PDB entry 2WSF | X-ray diffraction, 3.48 A resolution | chains A and F of the 18 polymer chains in the assembly

== Chain A ==
Molecule: Photosystem I P700 chlorophyll A apoprotein A1
From: Pisum sativum
UniProtKB: P05310 (PSAA_PEA); residues 1-758 here = UniProt positions 1-758
Sequence (758 residues; numbered 1 to 758; the number before each row is that of its first residue):
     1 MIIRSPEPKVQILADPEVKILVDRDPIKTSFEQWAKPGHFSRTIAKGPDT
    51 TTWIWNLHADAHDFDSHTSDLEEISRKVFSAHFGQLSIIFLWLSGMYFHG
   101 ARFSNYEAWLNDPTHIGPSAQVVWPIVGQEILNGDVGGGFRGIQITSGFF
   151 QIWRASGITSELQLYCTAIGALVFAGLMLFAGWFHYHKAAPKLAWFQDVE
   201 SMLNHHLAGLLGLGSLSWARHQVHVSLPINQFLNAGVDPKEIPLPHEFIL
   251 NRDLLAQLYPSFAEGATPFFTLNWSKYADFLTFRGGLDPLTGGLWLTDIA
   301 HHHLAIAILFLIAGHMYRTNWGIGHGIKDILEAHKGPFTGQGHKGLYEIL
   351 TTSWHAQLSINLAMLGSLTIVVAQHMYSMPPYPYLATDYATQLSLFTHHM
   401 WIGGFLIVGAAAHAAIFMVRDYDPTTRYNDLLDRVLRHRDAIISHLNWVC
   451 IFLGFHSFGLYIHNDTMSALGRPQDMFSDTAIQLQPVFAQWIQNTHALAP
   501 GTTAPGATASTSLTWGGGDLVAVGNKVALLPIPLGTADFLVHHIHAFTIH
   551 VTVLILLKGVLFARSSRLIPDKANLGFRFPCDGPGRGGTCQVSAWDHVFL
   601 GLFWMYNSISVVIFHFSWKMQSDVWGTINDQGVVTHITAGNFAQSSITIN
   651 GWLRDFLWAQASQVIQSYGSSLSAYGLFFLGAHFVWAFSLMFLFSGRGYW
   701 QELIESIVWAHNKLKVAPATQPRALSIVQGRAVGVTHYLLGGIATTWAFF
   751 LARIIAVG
Disordered / not traced: 1-20, 319-326
Metal / ion sites: chlorophyll a Mg site 1 near Gln121 (its only coordinating residue here); chlorophyll a Mg site 2 near Tyr317 (its only coordinating residue here); chlorophyll a Mg site 3 near Thr503 (its only coordinating residue here); 4Fe-4S cluster Fe: Cys581, Cys590 (shared with 2 residues of chain B)
Residues lining bound ligands:
  - beta-carotene (BCR), molecule 1: Tyr97, Thr167, Gly170, Ala171, Leu213, Leu216, Ser217
  - beta-carotene (BCR), molecule 2: Leu346, Leu350, Ala356, Ser359, Ile360, Ala414, Leu432
  - beta-carotene (BCR), molecule 3: Phe678, Gly681, Ala682, Phe684, Leu740, Ile743, Ala744, Trp747
  - chlorophyll a (CLA), molecule 1: Glu32, Trp34, His67, Lys77, Ser80, Ala81, Ile88, Leu179, Gly182, Trp183, Tyr186, His187
  - chlorophyll a (CLA), molecule 2: Thr51, Ile54, Trp55, Ile704, Ile707, Val708, His711, Val716, Ala717, Pro722, Arg723
  - chlorophyll a (CLA), molecule 3: Ile54, Leu57, His58
  - chlorophyll a (CLA), molecule 4: Trp55, Phe684, Val685, Phe688, Met691, Phe692, Leu725, Gln729, Ala732, Val733, Thr736, His737, Leu740
  - chlorophyll a (CLA), molecule 5: Leu57, His58, Ala61, His62, Lys77, Ala81, Gly84, Gln85, His187
  - chlorophyll a (CLA), molecule 6: His58, Ala59, Asp60, Ala61, His62, Asp63, His355, Leu358, Leu362, Phe405, Leu406, Val408, Gly409, Ala412, His413, Ile416, Phe577, Arg578, Trp595, Leu602, Thr736, Leu740
  - chlorophyll a (CLA), molecule 7: His62, Phe64, Lys77, Val78, Ala81, His82, Gln85, Leu86, Ile89, Phe90, Leu93, Trp354, His355, Gln357, Leu358, Asn361, Leu362, Leu365
  - chlorophyll a (CLA), molecule 8: His62, Gln85, Ile88, Ile89, Trp92, Leu365, Phe405, Leu406
  - chlorophyll a (CLA), molecule 9: Phe79, Phe83, Leu177, Phe180, Ala181, Phe184, Lys188, Trp195
  - chlorophyll a (CLA), molecule 10: Phe79, His82, Phe83, Leu86, Phe90, Met178, Trp195, Ser201, Met202, His205, His206, Gly209, Leu210
  - chlorophyll a (CLA), molecule 11: Leu91, Trp92, Leu93, Ser94, Gly95, Met96, Phe98, His99, Phe103, Gln121, Val122, Val123, Trp124
  - chlorophyll a (CLA), molecule 12: Trp92, Gly95, Met96, His99, Ala120, Gln121, Leu132, Ile143, Gln144, Ile145, Thr146, Ser147, Leu672, Ala674, Tyr675, Phe678
  - chlorophyll a (CLA), molecule 13: Trp92, Met96, Thr146, Ser147, Ser394, Leu395, Thr397, His398, Trp401, Phe405, Phe678, Ile743, Trp747
  - chlorophyll a (CLA), molecule 14: Leu93, Ser147, Gly148, Phe149, Ile152, Leu365, Leu368, Thr369, Val372, Met376, Tyr382, Leu385, Leu395, His398, His399, Ile402
  - chlorophyll a (CLA), molecule 15: Gln121, Val122, Val123, Trp124, Ile126, Val127, Gly128, Gln129, Leu132, Ala674, Leu677, Phe678
  - chlorophyll a (CLA), molecule 16: Trp195, Ser201, His205
  - chlorophyll a (CLA), molecule 17: Met202, Leu203, His206, Leu350, Gln357, Ile360, Asn361, Met364, Leu365
  - chlorophyll a (CLA), molecule 18: Leu203, Leu207, Leu309, Phe310, Ala313, Met316, Ile330, Leu331, Ile360, Met364
  - chlorophyll a (CLA), molecule 19: Leu210, Leu211, Gly214, Ser215, Trp218, Gln222, Ile299, His302, His303, Ile306, Phe310, Leu368, Val372, Pro381, Tyr382
  - chlorophyll a (CLA), molecule 20: Leu216, Ala219, Arg220, His224, Ile249, Leu250, Arg252, Leu304
  - chlorophyll a (CLA), molecule 21: Ser217, Trp218, Arg220, His221
  - chlorophyll a (CLA), molecule 22: Ala278, Asp279, Leu281, Phe283, His301, Leu304, Ala305, Ile308
  - chlorophyll a (CLA), molecule 23: Phe283, Leu294, His301, His302, Ala305, Ile306, His375, Met379, Thr511
  - chlorophyll a (CLA), molecule 24: Leu309, Met364, Leu368, Val371, Gln374, His375, Ser378, Met379, Thr511, Ser512, Thr514, Trp515
  - chlorophyll a (CLA), molecule 25: His315, Met316, Tyr317, Asp329
  - chlorophyll a (CLA), molecule 26: Asp329, Ile330, Ala333, His334
  - chlorophyll a (CLA), molecule 27: Ile330, Leu331, His334, Thr339, His343, Leu346, Leu431, Leu432, Val435
  - chlorophyll a (CLA), molecule 28: Phe338, Thr339, Leu431, Arg434, His438, Ile442, His445
  - chlorophyll a (CLA), molecule 29: Ser367, Ile370, Val371, Gln374, Met400, Gly403, Ile407, Ile549, Thr552, Val553, Met605, Ser608, Ile609
  - chlorophyll a (CLA), molecule 30: Gln374, Tyr377, Phe396, Trp491, Ile492, Gln493, Trp515, Ile532, Leu534, His542, His545, Ile549, Val612, His615, Phe616, Lys619
  - chlorophyll a (CLA), molecule 31: Ile442, Leu446, Trp448, Val449, Ile549, His550, Leu557
  - chlorophyll a (CLA), molecule 32: Ser444, Asn447, Trp448, Ile451
  - chlorophyll a (CLA), molecule 33: Asn447, Cys450, Ile451, Leu453, Gly454, Phe455, Phe458, Gly459, Ile462, Phe547, Val551, Leu554, Ile555, Leu600, Trp604
  - chlorophyll a (CLA), molecule 34: Trp448, Ile451, Phe452, Phe455, His456
  - chlorophyll a (CLA), molecule 35: Trp448, Phe452, Leu453, Trp491, Leu534, Asp538, Phe539, His542, His543, Ala546, His550
  - chlorophyll a (CLA), molecule 36: Phe455, His456, Ser457, Gly459, Leu460, Ile462, His463, Thr466, Met467, Asp475
  - chlorophyll a (CLA), molecule 37: Phe458, Ile462, Phe547, Phe603, Trp604, Tyr606, Asn607, Ile649, Trp686, Tyr738
  - chlorophyll a (CLA), molecule 38: Tyr461, Ile544, Phe547, Thr548, Tyr606, Asn607, Ser610, Val611, Phe614, Ile649, Trp652, Leu657, Gln660, Ala661, Ile665, Phe679, His683, Trp686, Tyr738, Gly742, Ile743, Thr745, Thr746, Phe749
  - chlorophyll a (CLA), molecule 39: Thr466, Ala469, Leu470
  - chlorophyll a (CLA), molecule 40: Ile492, Thr495, His496, Ala499, Pro500, Thr502, Ala504, Thr511, Trp515
  - chlorophyll a (CLA), molecule 41: Leu653, Leu657, Trp658
  - chlorophyll a (CLA), molecule 42: Leu677, Leu680, Gly681, His683, Phe684, Trp686, Ala687
  - chlorophyll a (CLA), molecule 43: Phe684, Ala687, Phe688, Leu690, Met691, Phe694, Tyr699, Trp700, Leu703
  - chlorophyll a (CLA), molecule 44: Ile707, Ala710, His711, Leu714
  - chlorophyll a (CLA), molecule 45: Trp709, Ala710, Lys713, Leu714
  - dodecyl-alpha-D-maltoside (LMU), molecule 1: Leu21, His67, Thr68, Glu73, Tyr186
  - dodecyl-alpha-D-maltoside (LMU), molecule 2: Leu520, Ile628, Gln631, Gly632, Val634
  - phylloquinone (PQN): Trp55, Met691, Phe692, Ser695, Gly696, Arg697, Trp700, Ala724, Leu725, Ile727, Gly730
  - 4Fe-4S cluster (SF4): Cys581, Gly583, Pro584, Thr589, Cys590, Ile727
UniProt features mapped onto this chain:
  - binding site ([4Fe-4S] cluster): Cys581, Cys590
  - binding site (chlorophyll a'): His683
  - binding site (chlorophyll a): Met691, Tyr699
  - binding site (phylloquinone): Trp700

== Chain F ==
Molecule: Photosystem I reaction center subunit III, chloroplastic
From: Spinacia oleracea
UniProtKB: P12355 (PSAF_SPIOL); residues -76 to 154 here correspond to UniProt positions 1-231 (UniProt number = residue number + 77)
Sequence (231 residues; each row starts with the number of its first residue; numbers below 1 keep their minus sign (Met-76 is residue -76)):
   -76 MSFTIPTNLYKPLATKPKHLSSSSFAPRSKIVCQQENDQQQPKKLELAKV
   -26 GANAAAALALSSVLLSSWSVAPDAAMADIAGLTPCKESKQFAKREKQALK
    24 KLQASLKLYADDSAPALAIKATMEKTKKRFDNYGKYGLLCGSDGLPHLIV
    74 SGDQRHWGEFITPGILFLYIAGWIGWVGRSYLIAIRDEKKPTQKEIIIDV
   124 PLASSLLFRGFSWPVAAYRELLNGELVDNNF
Disordered / not traced: -76 to 0
Residues lining bound ligands:
  - beta-carotene (BCR), molecule 1: Pro86, Leu89, Phe90, Ile93, Ala94
  - beta-carotene (BCR), molecule 2: Gly95, Gly98, Trp99, Leu144
  - chlorophyll a (CLA), molecule 1: Ser74, Gly75, Trp80, Ile84, Thr85
  - chlorophyll a (CLA), molecule 2: Phe83, Pro86, Phe90, Leu91, Ala94, Gly95, Ile97, Gly98
  - chlorophyll a (CLA), molecule 3: Phe83, Ile84, Leu91
  - chlorophyll a (CLA), molecule 4: Ile93, Trp96, Ile97, Val100, Leu125
  - chlorophyll a (CLA), molecule 5: Ile97, Gly98, Val100, Gly101, Tyr104, Leu125, Ala126
  - chlorophyll a (CLA), molecule 6: Tyr104, Leu105, Glu118, Ile121, Leu125

== Interface between chain A and chain F ==
Pairs across the interface (23; chain A residue first):
  Gly47(A) - Lys113(F)
  Gly47(A) - Thr115(F)  hydrogen bond (backbone-side chain)
  Gly47(A) - Gln116(F)
  Pro48(A) - Lys113(F)
  Asp49(A) - Thr115(F)
  Asp49(A) - Gln116(F)
  Thr50(A) - Gln116(F)
  Val127(A) - Lys48(F)
  Glu130(A) - Thr45(F)
  Asp135(A) - Leu31(F)
  Gly138(A) - Tyr32(F)
  Arg141(A) - Ala39(F)
  Arg141(A) - Leu40(F)
  Lys713(A) - Leu149(F)
  Lys713(A) - Asn153(F)
  Lys713(A) - Phe154(F)
  Leu714(A) - Leu149(F)
  Lys715(A) - Arg102(F)
  Lys715(A) - Ile106(F)
  Lys715(A) - Asn153(F)  hydrogen bond
  Val716(A) - Leu105(F)
  Thr720(A) - Gln116(F)
  Thr720(A) - Glu118(F)  hydrogen bond
Also at the interface, not in a pair above, chain A (19 interface residues in all): Pro37, Ile54, Pro125, Gly139, Ala719
Also at the interface, not in a pair above, chain F (18 interface residues in all): Ala41, Ile119

== In short ==
Chain A and chain F form an interface of 19 and 18 residues respectively; the contacts include 3 hydrogen
bonds. Among the polar pairs are Gly47(A)-Thr115(F), Lys715(A)-Asn153(F) and Thr720(A)-Glu118(F). 2
chlorophyll a molecules are bound between chain A and chain F.
Here chain A is Photosystem I P700 chlorophyll A apoprotein A1 (Pisum sativum) and chain F is Photosystem I
reaction center subunit III, chloroplastic (Spinacia oleracea). Entry 2WSF (Improved Model of Plant
Photosystem I) was determined by X-ray diffraction, deposited together with 3LW5, 2WSC and 2WSE.
